Entry 7KLU (electron microscopy, 3.50 A resolution); this record covers chains A and B of the 4 polymer chains in the assembly.

Chain A:
Molecule: Heat shock protein 75 kDa, mitochondrial, SpyCatcher
Source organism: Homo sapiens
UniProt: Q12931 (TRAP1_HUMAN); residue numbers follow UniProt; this construct covers 60-704
Chain sequence (774 residues; each row starts with the number of its first residue):
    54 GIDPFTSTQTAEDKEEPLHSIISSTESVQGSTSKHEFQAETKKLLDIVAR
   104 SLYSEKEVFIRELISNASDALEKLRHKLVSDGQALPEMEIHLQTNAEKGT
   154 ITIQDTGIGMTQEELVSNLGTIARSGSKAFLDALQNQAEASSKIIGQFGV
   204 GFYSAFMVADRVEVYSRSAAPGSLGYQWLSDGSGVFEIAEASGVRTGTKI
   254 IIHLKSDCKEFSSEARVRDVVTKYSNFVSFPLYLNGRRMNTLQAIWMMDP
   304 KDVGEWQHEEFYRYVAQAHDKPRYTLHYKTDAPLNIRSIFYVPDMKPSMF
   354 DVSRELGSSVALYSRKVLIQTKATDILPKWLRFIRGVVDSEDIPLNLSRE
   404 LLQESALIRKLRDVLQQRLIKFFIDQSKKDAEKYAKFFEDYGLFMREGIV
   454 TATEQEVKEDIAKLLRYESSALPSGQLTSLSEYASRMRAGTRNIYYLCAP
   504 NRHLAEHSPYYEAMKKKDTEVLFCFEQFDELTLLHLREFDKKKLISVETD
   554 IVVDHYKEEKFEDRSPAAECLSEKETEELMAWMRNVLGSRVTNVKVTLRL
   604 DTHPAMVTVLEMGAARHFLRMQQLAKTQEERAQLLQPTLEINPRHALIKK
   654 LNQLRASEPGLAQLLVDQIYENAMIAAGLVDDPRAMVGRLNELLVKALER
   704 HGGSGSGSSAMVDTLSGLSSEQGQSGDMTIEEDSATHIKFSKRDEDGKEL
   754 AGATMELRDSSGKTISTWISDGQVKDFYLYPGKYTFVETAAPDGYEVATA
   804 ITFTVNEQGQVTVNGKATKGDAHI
Not modelled in the structure: 54-69, 356-359, 559-572, 632-636, 705-827
Sequence notes: expression tag (54-59); conflict Gly307 (Arg in Q12931)
Metal / ion sites: Mg2+: Asn119 (together with AMP-PNP); K+: Asn171, Thr174, Arg177, Gly202, Tyr206
Residues lining bound ligands: AMP-PNP (ANP; phosphoaminophosphonic acid-adenylate ester): Glu115, Asn119, Ala120, Ala123, Lys126, Asp158, Met163, Asn171, Leu172, Arg177, Ser178, Gly179, Ser180, Ile198, Gly199, Gln200, Phe201, Gly202, Val203, Gly204, Phe205, Thr251, Arg402

Chain B:
Molecule: Heat shock protein 75 kDa, mitochondrial, SpyTag, Succinate dehydrogenase [ubiquinone] iron-sulfur subunit, mitochondrial (chimera)
Source organism: Homo sapiens
Notes: EC 1.3.5.1; fragment: TRAP-1  + SpyTag + SdhB
UniProt: chimeric construct of Q12931, P21912: residues 60-704 from Q12931 (TRAP1_HUMAN) positions 60-704 (same numbers); residues 751-882 from P21912 positions 29-160 (UniProt number = residue number - 722)
Chain sequence (829 residues; numbered 54 to 882; the number before each row is that of its first residue):
    54 GIDPFTSTQTAEDKEEPLHSIISSTESVQGSTSKHEFQAETKKLLDIVAR
   104 SLYSEKEVFIRELISNASDALEKLRHKLVSDGQALPEMEIHLQTNAEKGT
   154 ITIQDTGIGMTQEELVSNLGTIARSGSKAFLDALQNQAEASSKIIGQFGV
   204 GFYSAFMVADRVEVYSRSAAPGSLGYQWLSDGSGVFEIAEASGVRTGTKI
   254 IIHLKSDCKEFSSEARVRDVVTKYSNFVSFPLYLNGRRMNTLQAIWMMDP
   304 KDVGEWQHEEFYRYVAQAHDKPRYTLHYKTDAPLNIRSIFYVPDMKPSMF
   354 DVSRELGSSVALYSRKVLIQTKATDILPKWLRFIRGVVDSEDIPLNLSRE
   404 LLQESALIRKLRDVLQQRLIKFFIDQSKKDAEKYAKFFEDYGLFMREGIV
   454 TATEQEVKEDIAKLLRYESSALPSGQLTSLSEYASRMRAGTRNIYYLCAP
   504 NRHLAEHSPYYEAMKKKDTEVLFCFEQFDELTLLHLREFDKKKLISVETD
   554 IVVDHYKEEKFEDRSPAAECLSEKETEELMAWMRNVLGSRVTNVKVTLRL
   604 DTHPAMVTVLEMGAARHFLRMQQLAKTQEERAQLLQPTLEINPRHALIKK
   654 LNQLRASEPGLAQLLVDQIYENAMIAAGLVDDPRAMVGRLNELLVKALER
   704 HGGSGSGSSAHIVMVDAYKPTKGGGGSGGGGSGGGGSLEVLFQGPGSAQT
   754 AAATAPRIKKFAIYRWDPDKAGDKPHMQTYEVDLNKCGPMVLDALIKIKN
   804 EVDSTLTFRRSCREGICGSCAMNINGGNTLACTRRIDTNLNKVSKIYPLP
   854 HMYVIKDLVPDLSNFYAQYKSIEPYLKKK
Not modelled in the structure: 54-69, 358-360, 559-572, 626-629, 705-882
Sequence notes: expression tag (54-59); conflict Gly307 (Arg in Q12931)
UniProt features mapped onto this chain:
  - binding site ([2Fe-2S] cluster): Cys815, Cys820, Cys823, Cys835
  - modified residue (N6-acetyllysine): Lys773, Lys777
Metal / ion sites: Mg2+: Asn119 (together with AMP-PNP); K+: Asn171, Thr174, Gly202, Tyr206
Residues lining bound ligands: AMP-PNP (ANP; phosphoaminophosphonic acid-adenylate ester): Glu115, Asn119, Ala123, Lys126, Met163, Asn171, Leu172, Arg177, Ser178, Gly179, Ser180, Ile198, Gly199, Gln200, Phe201, Gly202, Val203, Gly204, Phe205, Thr251, Ile253, Arg402

How chain A and chain B interact:
Pairs across the interface (183; chain A residue first):
  Pro70(A) - Gly289(B)
  Leu71(A) - Asn288(B)
  Leu71(A) - Gly289(B)
  His72(A) - Glu142(B)  salt bridge
  His72(A) - His144(B)  hydrogen bond (backbone-side chain)
  His72(A) - Tyr286(B)
  His72(A) - Gly289(B)  hydrogen bond (backbone-backbone)
  Ser73(A) - His144(B)
  Ser73(A) - Gly289(B)
  Ile74(A) - Glu142(B)
  Ile74(A) - His144(B)
  Ile74(A) - Gln157(B)
  Ile75(A) - Gln146(B)
  Ile75(A) - Thr155(B)
  Ile75(A) - Gln157(B)
  Ser76(A) - Lys252(B)
  Glu79(A) - Tyr218(B)
  Glu79(A) - Lys252(B)  salt bridge
  Ser80(A) - Ala244(B)
  Ser80(A) - Ser245(B)  hydrogen bond (side chain-backbone)
  Val81(A) - Tyr218(B)  hydrophobic
  Val81(A) - Gln230(B)
  Gln82(A) - Glu243(B)
  Gln82(A) - Ser245(B)
  Gly83(A) - Glu243(B)
  Thr85(A) - Glu240(B)
  Thr85(A) - Ile241(B)
  Thr85(A) - Ala242(B)
  Ser86(A) - Glu240(B)
  Ser86(A) - Ile241(B)  hydrogen bond (backbone-backbone)
  Lys87(A) - Glu240(B)  salt bridge
  His88(A) - Val238(B)
  His88(A) - Phe239(B)  hydrogen bond (backbone-backbone)
  His88(A) - Ile241(B)
  Glu89(A) - Phe239(B)
  Phe90(A) - Thr94(B)
  Phe90(A) - Leu172(B)
  Phe90(A) - Gly173(B)
  Phe90(A) - Tyr206(B)  hydrophobic
  Phe90(A) - Trp231(B)  hydrophobic
  Phe90(A) - Ser233(B)
  Phe90(A) - Gly237(B)  hydrogen bond (backbone-backbone)
  Phe90(A) - Val238(B)
  Gln91(A) - Thr94(B)
  Gln91(A) - Gly173(B)  hydrogen bond (backbone-backbone)
  Gln91(A) - Thr174(B)
  Gln91(A) - Ile175(B)  hydrogen bond (backbone-backbone)
  Ala92(A) - Ala92(B)  hydrophobic
  Ala92(A) - Thr174(B)
  Glu93(A) - Thr174(B)
  Glu93(A) - Ile175(B)  hydrogen bond (backbone-backbone)
  Glu93(A) - Ala176(B)
  Glu93(A) - Arg177(B)  salt bridge
  Thr94(A) - Phe90(B)
  Lys96(A) - Ala176(B)
  Lys96(A) - Gln200(B)
  Leu97(A) - Leu97(B)  hydrophobic
  Leu97(A) - Ala176(B)  hydrophobic
  Ile100(A) - Phe201(B)
  Ile100(A) - Leu400(B)  hydrophobic
  Ser104(A) - Phe201(B)
  Ser104(A) - Asn399(B)
  Ser104(A) - Leu400(B)  hydrogen bond (backbone-backbone)
  Ser107(A) - Leu405(B)
  Ser107(A) - Gln406(B)
  Glu142(A) - His72(B)  salt bridge
  His144(A) - His72(B)  hydrogen bond (side chain-backbone)
  His144(A) - Ser73(B)
  His144(A) - Ile74(B)
  Gln146(A) - Ile75(B)
  Thr155(A) - Ile75(B)
  Gln157(A) - Ile74(B)
  Gln157(A) - Ile75(B)
  Leu172(A) - Phe90(B)
  Gly173(A) - Phe90(B)
  Gly173(A) - Gln91(B)  hydrogen bond (backbone-backbone)
  Thr174(A) - Gln91(B)
  Thr174(A) - Ala92(B)
  Thr174(A) - Glu93(B)
  Ile175(A) - Gln91(B)  hydrogen bond (backbone-backbone)
  Ile175(A) - Ala92(B)
  Ile175(A) - Glu93(B)  hydrogen bond (backbone-backbone)
  Ala176(A) - Glu93(B)
  Ala176(A) - Lys96(B)
  Ala176(A) - Leu97(B)  hydrophobic
  Arg177(A) - Glu93(B)  salt bridge
  Gln200(A) - Lys96(B)  hydrogen bond (backbone-side chain)
  Phe201(A) - Lys96(B)
  Phe201(A) - Ser104(B)
  Tyr218(A) - Glu79(B)
  Gln230(A) - Val81(B)
  Ser233(A) - Phe90(B)
  Gly237(A) - Phe90(B)
  Val238(A) - Lys87(B)
  Val238(A) - His88(B)
  Val238(A) - Phe90(B)
  Phe239(A) - His88(B)  hydrogen bond (backbone-backbone)
  Phe239(A) - Glu89(B)
  Glu240(A) - Thr85(B)
  Glu240(A) - Ser86(B)
  Glu240(A) - Lys87(B)  salt bridge
  Ile241(A) - Ser86(B)  hydrogen bond (backbone-backbone)
  Ile241(A) - His88(B)
  Ala242(A) - Ser84(B)
  Ala242(A) - Thr85(B)
  Glu243(A) - Gln82(B)
  Glu243(A) - Gly83(B)
  Ala244(A) - Ser80(B)
  Ala244(A) - Gln82(B)
  Ser245(A) - Glu79(B)
  Ser245(A) - Ser80(B)  hydrogen bond (backbone-backbone)
  Ser245(A) - Gln82(B)  hydrogen bond (backbone-side chain)
  Gly246(A) - Thr78(B)
  Val247(A) - Glu79(B)
  Arg248(A) - Ile74(B)
  Lys252(A) - Ile75(B)
  Lys252(A) - Ser76(B)  hydrogen bond (side chain-backbone)
  Lys252(A) - Glu79(B)  salt bridge
  Tyr286(A) - Pro70(B)
  Tyr286(A) - His72(B)  hydrogen bond
  Gly289(A) - Pro70(B)
  Gly289(A) - Leu71(B)
  Leu398(A) - Ser104(B)
  Asn399(A) - Ser104(B)
  Leu400(A) - Ile100(B)  hydrophobic
  Leu400(A) - Ser104(B)  hydrogen bond (backbone-backbone)
  Leu405(A) - Ser107(B)
  Gln406(A) - Ser107(B)
  Pro503(A) - Asp685(B)
  Pro503(A) - Arg687(B)
  Pro607(A) - Asn694(B)
  Met624(A) - Met352(B)  hydrophobic
  Gln626(A) - Gln530(B)
  Leu627(A) - Gln530(B)
  Leu627(A) - Phe531(B)  hydrophobic
  Lys629(A) - Asp443(B)
  Lys629(A) - Glu529(B)
  Thr630(A) - Lys349(B)  hydrogen bond (backbone-side chain)
  Thr630(A) - Pro350(B)
  Gln631(A) - Lys349(B)
  Gln631(A) - Pro350(B)  hydrogen bond (backbone-backbone)
  Gln631(A) - Ser351(B)
  His648(A) - Asn694(B)
  Ala649(A) - Val698(B)  hydrophobic
  Lys653(A) - Leu701(B)
  Lys653(A) - Glu702(B)
  Lys653(A) - His704(B)
  Glu661(A) - His704(B)
  Leu668(A) - Leu697(B)  hydrophobic
  Leu668(A) - Leu701(B)  hydrophobic
  Gln671(A) - Leu697(B)
  Asn675(A) - Leu693(B)
  Ile678(A) - Pro686(B)
  Ile678(A) - Arg687(B)
  Ile678(A) - Val690(B)  hydrophobic
  Asp685(A) - Pro503(B)
  Pro686(A) - Ile678(B)
  Arg687(A) - Cys501(B)
  Arg687(A) - Pro503(B)
  Arg687(A) - Leu507(B)
  Arg687(A) - Arg619(B)
  Arg687(A) - Gly681(B)
  Ala688(A) - Leu507(B)  hydrophobic
  Val690(A) - Ile678(B)  hydrophobic
  Leu693(A) - Gln671(B)
  Leu693(A) - Asn675(B)
  Leu693(A) - Leu693(B)  hydrophobic
  Asn694(A) - Pro607(B)
  Asn694(A) - Asn675(B)
  Leu697(A) - Leu696(B)  hydrophobic
  Val698(A) - Leu650(B)  hydrophobic
  Val698(A) - Lys653(B)
  Ala700(A) - Ala700(B)
  Ala700(A) - Leu701(B)
  Ala700(A) - His704(B)
  Leu701(A) - Lys653(B)
  Leu701(A) - Leu657(B)  hydrophobic
  Arg703(A) - Arg703(B)  hydrogen bond (backbone-side chain)
  Arg703(A) - His704(B)  hydrogen bond
  His704(A) - Leu657(B)
  His704(A) - Glu661(B)  salt bridge
  His704(A) - Ala700(B)
  His704(A) - Arg703(B)
Other interface residues (no listed pair), chain A (114 interface residues in all): Thr78, Ser84, Leu98, Leu105, Tyr106, Thr159, Val169, Tyr206, Trp231, Asn288, Cys501, Ala502, Asn504, Leu507, Thr605, His606, Arg619, Ala628, Leu650, Leu664, Ala679, Leu696
Other interface residues (no listed pair), chain B (111 interface residues in all): Leu105, Tyr106, Gly246, Val247, Leu398, Glu442, Thr630, Leu668, Ala679, Ala680, Ala688, Lys699

Summary:
Chain A and chain B form an interface of 114 and 111 residues respectively, with 26 hydrogen bonds and 9 salt
bridges. Among the polar pairs are His72(A)-Glu142(B), Glu79(A)-Lys252(B) and Lys87(A)-Glu240(B). Ligands of
chain A: AMP-PNP. Chain B binds AMP-PNP.
Chain A is Heat shock protein 75 kDa, mitochondrial, SpyCatcher and chain B is Heat shock protein 75 kDa,
mitochondrial, SpyTag, Succinate dehydrogenase [ubiquinone] iron-sulfur subunit, mitochondrial (chimera), both
from Homo sapiens; the structure, Tetrameric human mitochondrial Hsp90 (TRAP1) in the presence of AMP-PNP, was
determined by electron microscopy.
